Entry 8AP7 (electron microscopy, 2.70 A resolution); this record covers chains c and d of the 30 polymer chains in the assembly.

# Chain c
Protein: subunit-8
Source organism: Trypanosoma brucei brucei
UniProtKB: Q585K5 (Q585K5_TRYB2); residue numbers follow UniProt; this construct covers 1-114
Amino-acid sequence (114 residues; numbered 1 to 114; the number before each row is that of its first residue):
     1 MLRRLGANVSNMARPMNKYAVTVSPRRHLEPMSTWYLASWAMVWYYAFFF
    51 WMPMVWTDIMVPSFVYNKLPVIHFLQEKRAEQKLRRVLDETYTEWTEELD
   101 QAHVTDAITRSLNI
Disordered / not traced: 1-28, 93-114

# Chain d
Protein: subunit-d
Source organism: Trypanosoma brucei brucei
UniProtKB: Q57ZW9 (Q57ZW9_TRYB2); residue numbers follow UniProt; this construct covers 1-370
Amino-acid sequence (370 residues; each row starts with the number of its first residue):
     1 MRRVSSPNITIQSVRWISGVSPLLYFPPTTTSTTNREDQINKNTNIAIQM
    51 IKRYKGEVPPHYTRKSSATIEQVEKEIDALLGGAEKLRKTSTDDQPMDKL
   101 TLMERCLRHALWSYHKEEGRYDFDQIGRWVVYTPEDEVKLAQLKREVEAK
   151 EKLAALRKRREEEGLPGGPVPRINWPQEYSSFIDREPVVAKRIRYDTLAS
   201 TTLERDEKQIESTLQQYRRASQDKRLDDLVDLLERFKPVLAREAIMQRLT
   251 IKHLEGQLGVWRYMDWCPEVRDRAELEVDITGWQWWSPLEERRLLPVRLR
   301 SVNEVREIMSKTQAKKSAEAAERNPIVTQTSTGDNARDRLLKEVLALQAR
   351 INQRDEVEPSQTEQKKKAHH
Disordered / not traced: 1-58, 145-218, 326-370

# Interface between chain c and chain d
Residue-residue contacts - 60 pairs, chain c then chain d:
  Trp56(c) - Trp283(d)  hydrophobic
  Val61(c) - Val278(d)  hydrophobic
  Val61(c) - Trp283(d)  hydrophobic
  Phe64(c) - Trp283(d)
  Phe64(c) - Trp285(d)  hydrophobic
  Val65(c) - Ala274(d)  hydrophobic
  Val65(c) - Val278(d)  hydrophobic
  Tyr66(c) - Val260(d)
  Asn67(c) - Trp285(d)
  Lys68(c) - Ala274(d)
  Lys68(c) - Glu277(d)  salt bridge
  Lys68(c) - Val278(d)
  Lys68(c) - Gly282(d)  hydrogen bond (side chain-backbone)
  Lys68(c) - Trp283(d)
  Lys68(c) - Gln284(d)  hydrogen bond (side chain-backbone)
  Lys68(c) - Trp285(d)
  Leu69(c) - Val260(d)  hydrophobic
  Leu69(c) - Met264(d)  hydrophobic
  Leu69(c) - Val270(d)
  Val71(c) - Trp285(d)
  Ile72(c) - Val270(d)  hydrophobic
  Ile72(c) - Arg273(d)
  Ile72(c) - Ala274(d)  hydrophobic
  Ile72(c) - Glu277(d)
  His73(c) - Met246(d)
  His73(c) - Tyr263(d)  hydrogen bond
  His73(c) - Val270(d)
  Phe74(c) - Leu295(d)  hydrophobic
  Leu75(c) - Arg273(d)
  Leu75(c) - Glu290(d)
  Leu75(c) - Glu291(d)
  Leu75(c) - Leu294(d)
  Gln76(c) - Glu269(d)
  Gln76(c) - Val270(d)
  Gln76(c) - Arg273(d)
  Lys78(c) - Leu294(d)
  Lys78(c) - Leu295(d)  hydrogen bond (side chain-backbone)
  Lys78(c) - Val297(d)  hydrogen bond (side chain-backbone)
  Glu81(c) - Val297(d)
  Glu81(c) - Arg298(d)
  Glu81(c) - Leu299(d)
  Gln82(c) - Leu294(d)
  Gln82(c) - Val297(d)
  Leu84(c) - Lys99(d)
  Leu84(c) - Leu102(d)
  Arg85(c) - Val297(d)
  Arg85(c) - Arg298(d)
  Arg85(c) - Arg300(d)
  Val87(c) - Leu232(d)  hydrophobic
  Val87(c) - Arg235(d)
  Leu88(c) - Met97(d)  hydrophobic
  Leu88(c) - Leu102(d)  hydrophobic
  Leu88(c) - Cys106(d)  hydrophobic
  Leu88(c) - Val305(d)  hydrophobic
  Asp89(c) - Arg300(d)  salt bridge
  Thr91(c) - His109(d)
  Thr91(c) - Met309(d)
  Tyr92(c) - His109(d)
  Tyr92(c) - Thr312(d)
  Tyr92(c) - Lys316(d)
Also at the interface, not in a pair above, chain c (25 interface residues in all): Lys83
Also at the interface, not in a pair above, chain d (39 interface residues in all): Phe236, Val239, Glu275, Ser287, Ile308, Gln313

# Overview
Chain c and chain d form an interface of 25 and 39 residues respectively, with 5 hydrogen bonds and 2 salt
bridges. Among the polar pairs are Lys68(c)-Glu277(d), Asp89(c)-Arg300(d) and Lys68(c)-Gly282(d).
Chain c is subunit-8 and chain d is subunit-d, both from Trypanosoma brucei brucei; the structure, membrane
region of the Trypanosoma brucei mitochondrial ATP synthase dimer, was determined by electron microscopy
together with 8AP6, 8AP8, 8AP9, 8APA, 8APB, 8APC and 7 further entries from the same study.
